1UHL - chains A and B of the 4 polymer chains in the assembly; structure by X-ray diffraction, 2.90 A resolution.

Chain A:
Name: Retinoic acid receptor RXR-beta
Organism: Homo sapiens
Reference sequence: P28702 (RXRB_HUMAN); residue numbers follow UniProt; this construct covers 298-533
Sequence (236 residues; each row starts with the number of its first residue):
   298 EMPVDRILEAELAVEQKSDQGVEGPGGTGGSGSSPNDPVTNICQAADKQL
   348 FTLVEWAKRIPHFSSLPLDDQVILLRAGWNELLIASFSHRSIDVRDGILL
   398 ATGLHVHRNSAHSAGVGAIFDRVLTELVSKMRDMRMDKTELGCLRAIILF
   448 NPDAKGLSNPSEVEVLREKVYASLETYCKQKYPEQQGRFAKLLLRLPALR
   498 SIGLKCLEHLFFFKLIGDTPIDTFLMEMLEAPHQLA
Disordered / not traced: 314-330, 529-533
Ligand contacts: metoprenic acid (MEI; (2E,4E)-11-methoxy-3,7,11-trimethyldodeca-2,4-dienoic acid): I339, A342, A343, Q346, W376, N377, L380, I381, F384, R387, L397, A398, V413, I416, F417, C503, H506, L507
From the paper describing this entry:
  - binding site for metoprenic acid: I339, R387, A398, V413, I416, C503, H506, L507
  - higher-order assembly contacts with a neighbouring Oxysterols receptor LXR-alpha: E465, E472

Chain B:
Name: Oxysterols receptor LXR-alpha
Organism: Homo sapiens
Reference sequence: Q13133 (NR1H3_HUMAN); residue numbers follow UniProt; this construct covers 207-447
Sequence (242 residues; numbered 206 to 447; the number before each row is that of its first residue):
   206 MSPEQLGMIEKLVAAQQQCNRRSFSDRLRVTPWPMAPDPHSREARQQRFA
   256 HFTELAIVSVQEIVDFAKQLPGFLQLSREDQIALLKTSAIEVMLLETSRR
   306 YNPGSESITFLKDFSYNREDFAKAGLQVEFINPIFEFSRAMNELQLNDAE
   356 FALLIAISIFSADRPNVQDQLQVERLQHTYVEALHAYVSIHHPHDRLMFP
   406 RMLMKLVSLRTLSSVHSEQVFALRLQDKKLPPLLSEIWDVHE
Disordered / not traced: 230-247, 315-317, 446-447
Construct notes: expression tag (206)
Ligand contacts: 444 (N-(2,2,2-trifluoroethyl)-N-{4-[2,2,2-trifluoro-1-hydroxy-1-(trifluoromethyl)ethyl]phenyl}benzenesulfonamide): F254, F257, T258, L260, A261, S264, I295, M298, L299, T302, F326, L331, F335, I339, H421, Q424, L439, W443
From the paper describing this entry:
  - binding site for 444: A261, T302, H421, L439, W443
  - contacts within the chain: E267-R305
  - mutagenesis - H421A, W443A: abolished signaling in response to 444
  - mutagenesis - H421N, W443F: abolished signaling in response to oxysterols
  - mutagenesis - H421N, W443F: decreased signaling in response to 444
  - mutagenesis - E267A: unchanged signaling in response to 444
  - mutagenesis - E267A (2- to 3-fold): decreased signaling in response to oxysterols
  - mutagenesis - E267A (2-fold): decreased signaling in response to 24,25-EC
  - mutagenesis - E267A: decreased signaling in response to arachidonic acid
  - higher-order assembly contacts with a neighbouring Retinoic acid receptor RXR-beta: H383, E387, H390
  - conformationally variable residues (order/disorder transition): S230 to R247, F315 to K317
  - mutagenesis - H421A, W443A: abolished signaling in response to 24,25-EC

Interface between chain A and chain B:
Pairs across the interface (34; chain A residue first):
  E423(A) with D368(B); Q375(B)
  K427(A) with E379(B), salt bridge
  D450(A) with S413(B)
  E465(A) with L402(B); R406(B), salt bridge
  Y468(A) with L402(B), hydrophobic; P405(B), hydrophobic; R406(B); M409(B)
  A469(A) with L402(B), hydrophobic
  E472(A) with H390(B), salt bridge
  Q483(A) with E387(B)
  G484(A) with E387(B)
  F486(A) with P405(B), hydrophobic
  A487(A) with V386(B), hydrophobic
  K488(A) with H383(B); E387(B), salt bridge
  L490(A) with P405(B), hydrophobic; M409(B)
  L491(A) with Q382(B); V386(B), hydrophobic; L408(B), hydrophobic; L411(B), hydrophobic
  L493(A) with M409(B), hydrophobic; V412(B)
  P494(A) with V412(B); R415(B)
  A495(A) with D368(B)
  R497(A) with V412(B); R415(B); T416(B), hydrogen bond
  S498(A) with R415(B), hydrogen bond
  L501(A) with S419(B)
Interface residues without a listed pair, chain A (24 interface residues in all): R419, T422, E461, R492
Interface residues without a listed pair, chain B (21 interface residues in all): A367, F404

Summary:
24 residues of chain A and 21 residues of chain B are in contact, with 2 hydrogen bonds and 4 salt bridges.
Among the polar pairs are K427(A)-E379(B), E465(A)-R406(B) and E472(A)-H390(B). The paper reports a binding
site for metoprenic acid at I339(A), R387(A) and A398(A) among others; H421A and W443A of chain B abolish
signaling in response to 444; 5 substitutions were tested in all.
Here chain A is Retinoic acid receptor RXR-beta and chain B is Oxysterols receptor LXR-alpha, both from Homo
sapiens. Entry 1UHL (Crystal structure of the LXRalfa-RXRbeta LBD heterodimer) was determined by X-ray
diffraction.
